1IBL - chains A and P of the 24 polymer chains in the assembly; structure by X-ray diffraction, 3.11 A resolution.

Chain A:
Molecule: 16S ribosomal RNA
From: Thermus thermophilus
Sequence (1522 nucleotides; each row starts with the number of its first residue; note: 42 numbers in that range are skipped by the numbering (no residue carries them; nothing is unmodelled there); a row labelled like 190A-190L holds insertion residues (190A, then the next letters in order); numbering starts at 0):
     0 UUUGUUGGAGAGUUUGAUCCUGGCUCAGGGUGAACGCUGGCGGCGUGCCU
    50 AAGACAUGCAAGUCGUGCGGG
    73 CCGCGGGGUUUU
    88 ACUCCG
    95 UGGUC
   101 AGCGGCGGACGGGUGAGUAACGCGUGGGU
  129A G
   130 ACCUACCCGGAAGAGGGGGACAACCCGGGGAAACUCGGGCUAAUCCCCCA
   180 UGUGGACCCGC
190A-190L CCCUUGGGGUGU
   191 GUCCAAAGGGCUUU
   216 GCCCGCUUCCGGAUGGGCCCGCGUCCCAUCAGCUAGUUGGUGGGGUAAUG
   266 GCCCACCAAGGCGACGACGGGUAGCCGGUCUGAGAGGAUGGCCGGCCACA
   316 GGGGCACUGAGACACGGGCCCCACUCCUACGGGAGGCAGCAGUUAGGAAU
   366 CUUCCGCAAUGGGCGCAAGCCUGACGGAGCGACGCCGCUUGGAGGAAGAA
   416 GCCCUUCGGGGUGUAAACUCCUGAA
   442 CCCGGGACGAAACCCCCGACGA
   474 GGGGACUGACGGUACCGGG
   494 GUAAUAGCGCCGGCCAACUCCGUGCCAGCAGCCGCGGUAAUACGGAGGGC
   544 GCGAGCGUUACCCGGAUUCACUGGGCGUAAAGGGCGUGUAGGCGGCCUGG
   594 GGCGUCCCAUGUGAAAGACCACGGCUCAACCGUGGGGGAGCGUGGGAUAC
   644 GCUCAGGCUAGACGGUGGGAGAGGGUGGUGGAAUUCCCGGAGUAGCGGUG
   694 AAAUGCGCAGAUACCGGGAGGAACGCCGAUGGCGAAGGCAGCCACCUGGU
   744 CCACCCGUGACGCUGAGGCGCGAAAGCGUGGGGAGCAAACCGGAUUAGAU
   794 ACCCGGGUAGUCCACGCCCUAAACGAUGCGCGCUAGGUCUCUGGGUCU
   848 CCUGGGGGCCGAAGCUAACGCGUUAAGCGCGCCGCCUGGGGAGUACGGCC
   898 GCAAGGCUGAAACUCAAAGGAAUUGACGGGGGCCCGCACAAGCGGUGGAG
   948 CAUGUGGUUUAAUUCGAAGCAACGCGAAGAACCUUACCAGGCCUUGACAU
   998 GCUAGG
 1003A G
  1004 AACCCGGGUGAAAGCCUGGGGUGCCCC
1030A-1030D GCGA
  1031 GGGGAGCCCUAGCACAGGUGCUGCAUGGCCGUCGUCAGCUCGUGCCGUGA
  1081 GGUGUUGGGUUAAGUCCCGCAACGAGCGCAACCCCCGCCGUUAGUUGCCA
  1131 GCGGUUCGGCCGGGCACUCUAACGGGACUGCCCGCGAAA
  1171 GCGGGAGGAAGGAGGGGACGACGUCUGGUCAGCAUGGCCCUUACGGCCUG
  1221 GGCGACACACGUGCUACAAUGCCCACUACAAAGCGAUGCCACCCGGCAAC
  1271 GGGGAGCUAAUCGCAAAAAGGUGGGCCCAGUUCGGAUUGGGGUCUGCAAC
  1321 CCGACCCCAUGAAGCCGGAAUCGCUAGUAAUCGCGGAUCAG
 1361A C
  1362 CAUGCCGCGGUGAAUACGUUCCCGGGCCUUGUACACACCGCCCGUCACGC
  1412 CAUGGGAGCGGGCUCUACCCGAAGUCGCCGGG
  1446 AGCCUACGGG
  1459 CAGGCGCCGAGGGUAGGGCCCGUGACUGGGGCGAAGUCGUAACAAGGUAG
  1509 CUGUACCGGAAGGUGCGGCUGGAUCACCUCCUUUCU
Unresolved in the structure: 0-4, 1535-1544
Ion coordination: Mg2+ site 1: U12, G21, G22; Mg2+ site 2: G15, U920; Mg2+ site 3 near G21 (its only coordinating residue here); Mg2+ site 4: C48, G115; Mg2+ site 5 near A53 (its only coordinating residue here); Mg2+ site 6: G61, U62, G105; Mg2+ site 7: G70, U98; Mg2+ site 8: A109, G331; Mg2+ site 9: G115, A116, G117, G289; Mg2+ site 10: A116, G117, G289; Mg2+ site 11: C121, G124, U125, G126, C235, G236; Mg2+ site 12 near G168 (its only coordinating residue here); 75 more Mg2+ sites not listed
Residues lining bound ligands: paromomycin (PAR): C1404, G1405, U1406, C1407, A1408, C1409, C1490, G1491, A1492, A1493, G1494, U1495, C1496

Chain P:
Name: 30S ribosomal protein S16
From: Thermus thermophilus
Chain sequence (88 residues; each row starts with the number of its first residue):
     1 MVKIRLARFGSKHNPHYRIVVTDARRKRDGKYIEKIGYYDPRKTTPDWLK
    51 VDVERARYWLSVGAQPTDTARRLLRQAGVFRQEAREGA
Unresolved in the structure: 84-88

Interface between chain A and chain P:
Residue-residue contacts - 88 pairs, chain A then chain P:
  C43(A) - Lys12(P)  salt bridge to the phosphate
  C43(A) - His13(P)  phosphate contact
  G44(A) - Lys12(P)  hydrogen bond to the phosphate
  C110(A) - Arg25(P)  hydrogen bond to the sugar
  G111(A) - Arg25(P)  sugar contact
  G112(A) - Lys27(P)  phosphate contact
  A134(A) - Met1(P)  base contact
  A134(A) - Arg25(P)  base contact
  C135(A) - Met1(P)  hydrogen bond to the base
  C136(A) - Met1(P)  sugar contact
  C136(A) - Gly63(P)  hydrogen bond to the sugar
  C136(A) - Gln65(P)  hydrogen bond to the sugar
  C137(A) - Ser61(P)  hydrogen bond to the sugar
  C137(A) - Gly63(P)  sugar contact
  G227(A) - Val62(P)  hydrogen bond to the base
  A228(A) - Val2(P)  sugar contact
  A228(A) - Tyr58(P)  sugar contact
  A228(A) - Trp59(P)  phosphate contact
  A228(A) - Val62(P)  sugar contact
  U229(A) - Val2(P)  sugar contact
  U229(A) - Asp23(P)  hydrogen bond to the sugar
  U229(A) - Ile33(P)  phosphate contact
  U229(A) - Trp59(P)  phosphate contact
  G230(A) - Asp23(P)  sugar contact
  G230(A) - Arg25(P)  hydrogen bond to the sugar
  G309(A) - Gly30(P)  phosphate contact
  G309(A) - Lys31(P)  phosphate contact
  G310(A) - Arg26(P)  salt bridge to the phosphate
  G310(A) - Lys27(P)  salt bridge to the phosphate
  G310(A) - Gly30(P)  phosphate contact
  G310(A) - Lys31(P)  hydrogen bond to the sugar
  C311(A) - Arg26(P)  salt bridge to the phosphate
  A374(A) - Tyr17(P)  hydrogen bond to the sugar
  U375(A) - Leu6(P)  hydrogen bond to the sugar
  U375(A) - Tyr17(P)  hydrogen bond to the sugar
  U375(A) - Arg28(P)  hydrogen bond to the base
  U375(A) - Thr69(P)  hydrogen bond to the phosphate
  G376(A) - Arg5(P)  hydrogen bond to the phosphate
  G376(A) - Leu6(P)  hydrogen bond to the phosphate
  G376(A) - Arg28(P)  sugar contact
  G376(A) - Thr67(P)  hydrogen bond to the phosphate
  G377(A) - Lys3(P)  salt bridge to the phosphate
  G377(A) - Arg5(P)  salt bridge to the phosphate
  G377(A) - Ala24(P)  sugar contact
  G377(A) - Thr67(P)  phosphate contact
  C390(A) - Arg28(P)  hydrogen bond to the sugar
  G391(A) - Arg8(P)  hydrogen bond to the phosphate
  G391(A) - Arg28(P)  salt bridge to the phosphate
  G392(A) - Arg8(P)  salt bridge to the phosphate
  G392(A) - Lys12(P)  phosphate contact
  G392(A) - His13(P)  salt bridge to the phosphate
  A393(A) - Lys12(P)  salt bridge to the phosphate
  A393(A) - His13(P)  salt bridge to the phosphate
  C449(A) - Arg42(P)  base contact
  G450(A) - Pro41(P)  sugar contact
  G450(A) - Arg42(P)  sugar contact
  G450(A) - Lys43(P)  salt bridge to the phosphate
  A452(A) - Lys43(P)  salt bridge to the phosphate
  A452(A) - Arg72(P)  hydrogen bond to the phosphate
  A453(A) - Asp68(P)  sugar contact
  A453(A) - Arg72(P)  sugar contact
  C454(A) - Asp68(P)  sugar contact
  G462(A) - Gln82(P)  base contact
  A463(A) - Arg75(P)  salt bridge to the phosphate
  A463(A) - Phe80(P)  sugar contact
  A463(A) - Arg81(P)  hydrogen bond to the phosphate
  A463(A) - Gln82(P)  hydrogen bond to the sugar
  A463(A) - Glu83(P)  hydrogen bond to the sugar
  G474(A) - Arg75(P)  salt bridge to the phosphate
  G474(A) - Arg81(P)  salt bridge to the phosphate
  G474(A) - Glu83(P)  sugar contact
  A608(A) - Arg18(P)  phosphate contact
  A608(A) - Tyr32(P)  sugar contact
  A609(A) - Arg18(P)  salt bridge to the phosphate
  G616(A) - Thr45(P)  sugar contact
  G617(A) - Thr44(P)  sugar contact
  G617(A) - Thr45(P)  sugar contact
  C623(A) - Ser11(P)  sugar contact
  C624(A) - Phe9(P)  phosphate contact
  C624(A) - Gly10(P)  sugar contact
  C624(A) - Ser11(P)  sugar contact
  C624(A) - Asn14(P)  hydrogen bond to the sugar
  G625(A) - Phe9(P)  phosphate contact
  G625(A) - His16(P)  sugar contact
  U626(A) - Arg18(P)  salt bridge to the phosphate
  U626(A) - Lys35(P)  salt bridge to the phosphate
  U626(A) - Tyr38(P)  phosphate contact
  G627(A) - Lys35(P)  salt bridge to the phosphate
Interface residues without a listed pair, chain A (46 interface residues in all): G231, G378, A451, C483, A607
Interface residues without a listed pair, chain P (51 interface residues in all): Pro15, Asp29, Tyr39, Lys50

Summary:
The interface between chain A and chain P involves 46 residues on one side and 51 on the other; the contacts
include 25 hydrogen bonds and 20 salt bridges. Polar pairs include C135(A)-Met1(P), G227(A)-Val62(P) and
U375(A)-Arg28(P). Ligands of chain A: paromomycin.
Here chain A is 16S ribosomal RNA and chain P is 30S ribosomal protein S16, both from Thermus thermophilus.
Entry 1IBL (Structure of the thermus thermophilus 30S ribosomal subunit in complex with a messenger RNA
fragment and ...) was determined by X-ray diffraction (same publication as 1IBK and 1IBM).
